4Z9I - chains A and B; structure by X-ray diffraction, 1.57 A resolution.

# Chain A (and B)
Name: Methyl-accepting chemotaxis protein II
From: Escherichia coli (strain K12)
Notes: chain B of this document is another copy of the same molecule, construct and numbering; everything in this record applies to it too
UniProt: P07017 (MCP2_ECOLI); residues 26-193 here = UniProt positions 26-193
Sequence (196 residues; numbered -2 to 193; the number before each row is that of its first residue; numbers below 1 keep their minus sign (Met-2 is residue -2)):
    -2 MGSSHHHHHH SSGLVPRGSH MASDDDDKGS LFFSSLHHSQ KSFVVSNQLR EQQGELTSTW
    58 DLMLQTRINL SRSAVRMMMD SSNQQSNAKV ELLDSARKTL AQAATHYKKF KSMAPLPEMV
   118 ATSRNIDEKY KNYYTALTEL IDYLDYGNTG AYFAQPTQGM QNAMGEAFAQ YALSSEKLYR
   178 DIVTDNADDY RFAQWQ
Disordered / not traced: -2 to 27, 192-193 (chain B: -2 to 31, 192-193)
Construct notes: expression tag (-2 to 25)
UniProt features mapped onto this chain:
  - region: Arg64 to Arg73 (The 3 Arg may form a positively charged pocket, which binds the alpha-carboxyl group of the attractant AA)

# Chain A / chain B interface
Residue-residue contacts (59; chain A residue first):
  Phe30(A) with Thr181(B)
  Ser31(A) with Val180(B), hydrogen bond (side chain-backbone); Thr181(B); Asp182(B)
  Ser32(A) with His35(B), hydrogen bond; Ser36(B); Asp182(B), hydrogen bond (backbone-side chain)
  Leu33(A) with Ser39(B); Ser43(B); Val180(B), hydrophobic
  His34(A) with Val180(B)
  Phe40(A) with Arg177(B); Val180(B), hydrophobic; Thr181(B)
  Asn44(A) with Arg177(B)
  Arg47(A) with Arg47(B); Glu173(B), salt bridge; Tyr176(B)
  Thr54(A) with Thr54(B)
  Trp57(A) with Asp58(B), hydrogen bond
  Asp58(A) with Trp57(B), hydrogen bond; Leu61(B)
  Leu61(A) with Asp58(B); Leu61(B), hydrophobic; Ile65(B)
  Arg64(A) with Ile65(B); Arg69(B)
  Ile65(A) with Leu61(B); Arg64(B); Ile65(B), hydrophobic
  Ser68(A) with Ser68(B), hydrogen bond; Arg69(B)
  Arg69(A) with Arg64(B); Ser68(B); Gln155(B)
  Val72(A) with Val72(B), hydrophobic; Met75(B), hydrophobic; Phe150(B), hydrophobic
  Arg73(A) with Phe150(B)
  Met75(A) with Val72(B); Met75(B); Met76(B), hydrophobic
  Met76(A) with Met75(B), hydrophobic; Phe150(B), hydrophobic
  Gln82(A) with Gly147(B); Phe150(B); Ala151(B)
  Phe150(A) with Val72(B), hydrophobic; Met76(B), hydrophobic; Gln82(B)
  Gln155(A) with Arg69(B), hydrogen bond
  Gln158(A) with Ile65(B)
  Glu173(A) with Arg47(B), salt bridge
  Tyr176(A) with Arg47(B); Tyr176(B), hydrogen bond
  Arg177(A) with Asn44(B); Arg47(B)
  Val180(A) with Phe40(B), hydrophobic
  Thr181(A) with Phe40(B)
Also at the interface, not in a pair above, chain A (31 interface residues in all): Gln62, Phe165
Also at the interface, not in a pair above, chain B (34 interface residues in all): Gln62, Asn66, Ala71, Asn80, Gln158

# Summary
31 residues of chain A face 34 of chain B across their interface; the contacts include 8 hydrogen bonds and 2
salt bridges. Polar contacts include Arg47(A)-Glu173(B), Ser31(A)-Val180(B) and Ser32(A)-His35(B).
Chain A and chain B are both Methyl-accepting chemotaxis protein II (Escherichia coli (strain K12)); the
structure, Asp-TarS from E. coli, was determined by X-ray diffraction (same publication as 4Z9H and 4Z9J).
